Entry 9ERJ (electron microscopy, 2.90 A resolution); this record covers chains B and C of the 6 polymer chains in the assembly.

# Chain B
Molecule: Na(+)-translocating ferredoxin:NAD(+) oxidoreductase complex subunit B
Organism: Acetobacterium woodii DSM 1030
Notes: EC 7.2.1.2
UniProt: H6LC27 (RNFB_ACEWD); residues 1-333 here = UniProt positions 1-333
Sequence (333 residues; row label = number of the first residue in the row):
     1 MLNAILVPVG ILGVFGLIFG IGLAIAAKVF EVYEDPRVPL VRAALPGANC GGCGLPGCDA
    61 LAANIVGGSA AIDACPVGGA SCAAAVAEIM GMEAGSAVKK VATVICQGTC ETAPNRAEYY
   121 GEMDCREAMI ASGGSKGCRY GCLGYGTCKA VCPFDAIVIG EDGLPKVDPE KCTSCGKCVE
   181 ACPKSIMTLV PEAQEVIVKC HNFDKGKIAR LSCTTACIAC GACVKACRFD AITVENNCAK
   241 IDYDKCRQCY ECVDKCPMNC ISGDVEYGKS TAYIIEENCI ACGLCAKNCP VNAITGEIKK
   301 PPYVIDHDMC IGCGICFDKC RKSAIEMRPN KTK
Metal / ion sites: 4Fe-4S cluster Fe site 1: C53, C58, C75; 4Fe-4S cluster Fe site 2: C106, C138, C200, C213; 4Fe-4S cluster Fe site 3: C125, C142, C148, C182; 4Fe-4S cluster Fe site 4: C152, C172, C175, C178; 4Fe-4S cluster Fe site 5: C217, C220, C223, C256; 4Fe-4S cluster Fe site 6: C227, C246, C252; 4Fe-4S cluster Fe site 7: C279, C282, C285, C320; 4Fe-4S cluster Fe site 8: C289, C310, C313, C316
Residues lining bound ligands:
  - 4Fe-4S cluster (SF4), molecule 1: L45, G47, A48, N49, C50, C53, L55, C58, C75, P76, V77, G78
  - 4Fe-4S cluster (SF4), molecule 2: A102, C152, P153, F154, A156, I157, V167, K171, C172, T173, C175, K177, C178
  - 4Fe-4S cluster (SF4), molecule 3: C106, Q107, G108, A113, K136, C138, Y140, G141, K199, C200, H201, N202, C213, T215, A216
  - 4Fe-4S cluster (SF4), molecule 4: C125, C142, L143, G144, Y145, G146, T147, C148, P165, A181, C182, P183, K184, I186, M187
  - 4Fe-4S cluster (SF4), molecule 5: V196, C227, F229, A231, I232, I241, C246, R247, Q248, C249, Y250, E251, C252
  - 4Fe-4S cluster (SF4), molecule 6: C217, I218, A219, C220, G221, A222, C223, V234, A239, K255, C256, P257, C260, I261
  - 4Fe-4S cluster (SF4), molecule 7: I274, C279, C282, G283, L284, C285, Y303, C320, R321, I325
  - 4Fe-4S cluster (SF4), molecule 8: C289, V291, I294, C310, G312, C313, G314, I315, C316
UniProt features mapped onto this chain:
  - region: M1 to A27 (Hydrophobic)
  - binding site ([4Fe-4S] cluster): C50, C53, C58, C75, C138, C142, C148, C152, C172, C175, C178, C182, C217, C220, C223, C227, C246, C249, C252, C256 and 8 more in UniProt

# Chain C
Molecule: Na(+)-translocating ferredoxin:NAD(+) oxidoreductase complex subunit C
Organism: Acetobacterium woodii DSM 1030
Notes: EC 7.2.1.2
UniProt: H6LC32 (RNFC_ACEWD); residue numbers follow UniProt; this construct covers 1-443
Sequence (443 residues; numbered 1 to 443; the number before each row is that of its first residue):
     1 MNVKHGTFKG GIHPPYRKES TAEVPLGFGK KPEMVIIPMS LHIGAPCTPI VKKGDTVFLG
    61 QRVGEPNGFV SVPVHASVSG KVIAVEERPH ASGDRVMSVV IESDGLDTID PSIKPYGTLE
   121 DMDADAIKKM VLNAGIVGLG GATFPTHVKL AIPPDKKVDC VVLNGAECEP YLTADHHLMT
   181 SQAEKVVMGL KLAMKSVGVE KGFIGVEDNK TDAIEALVKA IGNDSRLEVY SLHTKYPQGA
   241 EKQLIAAITG REVPSGALPA DAGVVVMNVG TAAQIAESMI TGLPLYKRYL TCTGDAIKNP
   301 QTIEIRIGVP FQSVIDQCGG FSSEPGKVIS GGPMMGVTQF VTDIPVMKGT SGILCLTKES
   361 AKIATPSNCI HCGKCVGVCP IHLQPLNIAE YSQRNMWDKC ESNNAMDCIE CGSCSYICPA
   421 KRTLVSSIRV AKREIIAQRR KGN
Metal / ion sites: 4Fe-4S cluster Fe site 1: C369, C372, C375, C418; 4Fe-4S cluster Fe site 2: C379, C408, C411, C414
Residues lining bound ligands:
  - FMN (flavin mononucleotide): G138, L139, G140, A142, K149, N164, A166, E167, C168, Y236, G239, A240, E241, V266, M267, N268, T271, M335, I409, C411
  - 4Fe-4S cluster (SF4), molecule 1: C369, I370, H371, C372, G373, K374, C375, L386, C418, P419, A420, R422, L424
  - 4Fe-4S cluster (SF4), molecule 2: C379, P380, I381, P385, C408, I409, E410, C411, G412, S413, C414, V425, I428
UniProt features mapped onto this chain:
  - binding site ([4Fe-4S] cluster): C369, C372, C375, C379, C408, C411, C414, C418

# Chain B / chain C interface
Residue-residue contacts (17):
  R116(B) with G93(C); F340(C)
  Y120(B) with I363(C); A364(C), hydrogen bond (side chain-backbone)
  E122(B) with Q393(C); T423(C)
  R126(B) with N395(C); E434(C), salt bridge
  E127(B) with S426(C), hydrogen bond; S427(C)
  I130(B) with V430(C), hydrophobic; R433(C)
  S132(B) with S92(C), hydrogen bond (side chain-backbone); F340(C)
  G134(B) with F340(C)
  R139(B) with G93(C)
  E180(B) with K441(C)
Interface residues without a listed pair, chain B (15 interface residues in all): A117, M129, S135, V151, I208
Interface residues without a listed pair, chain C (20 interface residues in all): D94, R95, P366, W397, K421, R429

# Summary
15 residues of chain B face 20 of chain C across their interface; the contacts include 3 hydrogen bonds and 1
salt bridge. Polar contacts include R126(B)-E434(C), Y120(B)-A364(C) and E127(B)-S426(C). Ligands of chain B:
8 copies of 4Fe-4S cluster.
Chain B is Na(+)-translocating ferredoxin:NAD(+) oxidoreductase complex subunit B and chain C is
Na(+)-translocating ferredoxin:NAD(+) oxidoreductase complex subunit C, both from Acetobacterium woodii DSM
1030; the structure, Cryo-EM structure of sodium pumping Rnf complex from Acetobacterium woodii reduced with
low potential Ferredoxin, was determined by electron microscopy (same publication as 9ERI, 9ERK and 9ERL).
